6Y5E - chains E and J of the 11 polymer chains in the assembly; structure by electron microscopy, 3.15 A resolution.

Chain E:
Protein: Histone H3.2
From: Homo sapiens
Reference sequence: Q71DI3 (H32_HUMAN); residue numbers follow UniProt; this construct covers 39-134
Amino-acid sequence (96 residues; row label = number of the first residue in the row):
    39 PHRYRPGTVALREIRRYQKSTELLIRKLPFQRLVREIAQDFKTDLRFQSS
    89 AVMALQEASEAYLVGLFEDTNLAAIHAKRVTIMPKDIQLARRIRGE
Differences from the reference sequence: conflict Ala111 (Cys in Q71DI3)
Covalently attached groups: pentanedial (PTD) linked to Lys80, Lys116, Lys123

Chain J:
Molecule: 153-nt DNA strand
Sequence (153 nucleotides; numbered 1 to 153; the number before each row is that of its first residue):
     1 ATCACAGGATGTATATATCTGACACGTGCCTGGAGACTAGGGAGTAATCC
    51 CCTTGGCGGTTAAAACGCGGGGGACAGCGCGTACGTGCGTTTAAGCGGTG
   101 CTAGAGCTGTCTACGACCAATTGAGCGGCCTCGGCACCGGGATTCTCCAG
   151 GAT

How chain E and chain J interact:
Pairs across the interface - 21 pairs, chain E then chain J:
  Arg41(E) with DC147(J), sugar contact
  Tyr42(E) with DT146(J), phosphate contact; DC147(J), phosphate contact
  Arg43(E) with DC147(J), hydrogen bond to the phosphate; DC148(J), salt bridge to the phosphate
  Thr46(E) with DT146(J), phosphate contact; DC147(J), hydrogen bond to the phosphate
  Arg64(E) with DA63(J), sugar contact
  Arg73(E) with DT54(J), salt bridge to the phosphate
  Arg84(E) with DT53(J), sugar contact; DT54(J), phosphate contact
  Phe85(E) with DT53(J), sugar contact; DT54(J), hydrogen bond to the phosphate
  Gln86(E) with DT53(J), phosphate contact
  Arg117(E) with DA74(J), phosphate contact; DC75(J), salt bridge to the phosphate
  Val118(E) with DA74(J), hydrogen bond to the phosphate
  Thr119(E) with DG73(J), phosphate contact; DA74(J), hydrogen bond to the phosphate
  Met121(E) with DA74(J), phosphate contact; DC75(J), phosphate contact
Interface residues without a listed pair, chain E (16 interface residues in all): Pro44, Ser87, Lys116
Interface residues without a listed pair, chain J (12 interface residues in all): DA64, DG69, DG72

Summary:
The interface between chain E and chain J involves 16 residues on one side and 12 on the other, with 5
hydrogen bonds and 3 salt bridges. Among the polar pairs are Arg43(E)-DC147(J), Thr46(E)-DC147(J) and
Phe85(E)-DT54(J). Covalently linked pentanedial: at Lys80(E), Lys116(E) and Lys123(E).
Chain E is Histone H3.2 (Homo sapiens) and chain J is a 153-nt DNA strand; the structure, Structure of human
cGAS (K394E) bound to the nucleosome (focused refinement of cGAS-NCP subcomplex), was determined by electron
microscopy (same publication as 6Y5D).
